PDB entry 7NWS | X-ray diffraction, 1.20 A resolution | chains A and P

Chain A:
Molecule: 14-3-3 protein sigma
From: Homo sapiens
Reference sequence: P31947 (1433S_HUMAN); residue numbers follow UniProt; this construct covers 1-231
Amino-acid sequence (236 residues; row label = number of the first residue in the row; numbers below 1 keep their minus sign (Gly-4 is residue -4)):
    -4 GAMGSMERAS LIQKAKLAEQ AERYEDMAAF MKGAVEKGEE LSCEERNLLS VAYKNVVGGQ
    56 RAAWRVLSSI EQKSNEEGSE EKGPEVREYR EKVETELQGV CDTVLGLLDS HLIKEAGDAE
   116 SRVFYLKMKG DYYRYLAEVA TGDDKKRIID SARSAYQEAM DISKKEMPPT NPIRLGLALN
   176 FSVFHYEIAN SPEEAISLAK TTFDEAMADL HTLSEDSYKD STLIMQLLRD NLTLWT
Unresolved in the structure: -4 to -3, 71-77
Covalent attachments: compound UT8 linked to Lys122
Modified / non-standard residues: Cys38 (S-hydroxycysteine; CSO)
Sequence notes: expression tag (-4 to 0)
Ligand contacts: UT8 (4-[(7-methoxy-2,3-dihydro-1,4-benzoxazin-4-yl)sulfonyl]benzaldehyde): Asn42, Phe119, Pro167, Ile168, Gly171, Asp215, Leu218, Ile219, Leu222
Curated features (UniProtKB/Swiss-Prot):
  - site (Interaction with phosphoserine on interacting protein): Arg56, Arg129
  - modified residue (Phosphoserine): Ser5, Ser74
Reported in the primary citation:
  - binding site for UT8: Lys122

Chain P:
Molecule: Transcription factor p65
Reference sequence: Q04206 (TF65_HUMAN); numbering as in UniProt (aligned over 39-51)
Amino-acid sequence (13 residues; numbered 39 to 51; the number before each row is that of its first residue):
    39 EGRSAGSIPG RRS
Unresolved in the structure: 39-42
Modified / non-standard residues: Ser45 (phosphoserine; SEP)
Sequence notes: conflict Arg49 (Glu in Q04206)
Ligand contacts: UT8 (4-[(7-methoxy-2,3-dihydro-1,4-benzoxazin-4-yl)sulfonyl]benzaldehyde): Ile46, Pro47, Gly48, Arg49, Arg50

Interface between chain A and chain P:
Pairs across the interface (26):
  Glu14(A) with Arg49(P), salt bridge
  Asn42(A) with Arg49(P)
  Leu43(A) with Arg49(P)
  Val46(A) with Gly48(P); Arg49(P)
  Lys49(A) with Ile46(P); Pro47(P); Gly48(P)
  Arg56(A) with Ser45(P)
  Lys122(A) with Ile46(P)
  Arg129(A) with Ser45(P)
  Tyr130(A) with Ser45(P)
  Leu174(A) with Gly44(P); Ser45(P); Ile46(P)
  Asn175(A) with Ser45(P); Ile46(P), hydrogen bond (side chain-backbone)
  Val178(A) with Gly44(P)
  Glu182(A) with Ala43(P)
  Asp215(A) with Arg50(P), salt bridge
  Ile219(A) with Ile46(P), hydrophobic
  Leu222(A) with Pro47(P)
  Asn226(A) with Ala43(P); Gly44(P), hydrogen bond (side chain-backbone)
  Leu229(A) with Ala43(P)
  Trp230(A) with Ala43(P), hydrophobic
Interface residues without a listed pair, chain A (21 interface residues in all): Gly171, Leu218

Summary:
21 residues of chain A face 8 of chain P across their interface, with 2 hydrogen bonds and 2 salt bridges.
Among the polar pairs are Glu14(A)-Arg49(P), Asp215(A)-Arg50(P) and Asn175(A)-Ile46(P). Chain P binds compound
UT8. Compound UT8 is covalently linked to Lys122(A). The paper reports a binding site for UT8 at Lys122(A).
Chain A is 14-3-3 protein sigma (Homo sapiens) and chain P is Transcription factor p65; the structure, 14-3-3
sigma with RelA/p65 binding site pS45 and covalently bound TCF521-185, was determined by X-ray diffraction
(same publication as 7BI3, 7BIQ, 7BIW, 7BIY, 7BJB, 7BJF and 54 further entries).
